Entry 3U1I (X-ray diffraction, 2.30 A resolution); this record covers chains A and B of the 3 polymer chains in the assembly.

[Chain A]
Name: Serine protease subunit NS2B
From: Dengue virus 3
Reference sequence: Q5UB51 (POLG_DEN3I); residues 50-95 here correspond to UniProt positions 1393-1438 (UniProt number = residue number + 1343)
Amino-acid sequence (51 residues; each row starts with the number of its first residue):
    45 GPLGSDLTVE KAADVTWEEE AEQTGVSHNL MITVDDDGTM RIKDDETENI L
Unresolved in the structure: 45-49, 89-95
Sequence notes: expression tag (45-49)
Reported in the primary citation:
  - binding site for peptide of (BEZ)(NLE)KR(OAR): Gly82, Met84
  - binding site for peptide of (BEZ)(NLE)KR(OAR): Asp81
  - allosteric site: Val78, Met84

[Chain B]
Name: Serine protease NS3
From: Dengue virus 3
Notes: EC 3.4.21.91, 3.6.1.15, 3.6.4.13
Reference sequence: Q5UB51 (POLG_DEN3I); residues 1-182 here correspond to UniProt positions 1474-1655 (UniProt number = residue number + 1473)
Amino-acid sequence (191 residues; row label = number of the first residue in the row; numbers below 1 keep their minus sign (Gly-8 is residue -8)):
    -8 GGGGSGGGGS GVLWDVPSPP ETQKAELEEG VYRIKQQGIF GKTQVGVGVQ KEGVFHTMWH
    52 VTRGAVLTHN GKRLEPNWAS VKKDLISYGG GWRLSAQWQK GEEVQVIAVE PGKNPKNFQT
   112 MPGTFQTTTG EIGAIALDFK PGTSGSPIIN REGKVVGLYG NGVVTKNGGY VSGIAQTNAE
   172 PDGPTPELEE E
Unresolved in the structure: -8 to -2, 11-15, 172-182
Sequence notes: expression tag (-8 to 0)
Reported in the primary citation:
  - binding site for peptide of (BEZ)(NLE)KR(OAR): His51, Asp129, Phe130, Ser135, Gly151, Asn152
  - catalytic residues: His51, Asp75, Gly133, Thr134, Ser135
  - binding site for peptide of (BEZ)(NLE)KR(OAR): Asp75, Tyr161 (proposed by the authors, not directly observed)
  - binding site for peptide of (BEZ)(NLE)KR(OAR): Asp129
  - conformationally variable residues (loop rearrangement): Thr119 to Thr120, Val155 to Gly159
  - allosteric site: Lys73 to Lys74, Glu122 to Gly124, Asn152, Gly164 to Thr168
  - mutagenesis - N152A, I165A: decreased catalytic activity (citing earlier work)
  - specificity-determining residues: Gln27, Thr34, Val36, Val155 (proposed by the authors, not directly observed)

[Interface between chain A and chain B]
Pairs across the interface (94; chain A residue first):
  Asp50(A) - Gln28(B)
  Asp50(A) - Val57(B)
  Leu51(A) - Lys26(B)
  Leu51(A) - Gln27(B)
  Leu51(A) - Thr53(B)
  Leu51(A) - Ala56(B)  hydrophobic
  Leu51(A) - Val57(B)
  Leu51(A) - Leu58(B)
  Leu51(A) - Thr59(B)  hydrogen bond (backbone-backbone)
  Thr52(A) - Arg24(B)
  Thr52(A) - Ile25(B)
  Thr52(A) - Lys26(B)  hydrogen bond (backbone-backbone)
  Thr52(A) - Thr59(B)
  Val53(A) - Leu18(B)  hydrophobic
  Val53(A) - Tyr23(B)  hydrophobic
  Val53(A) - Arg24(B)
  Val53(A) - Phe46(B)  hydrophobic
  Val53(A) - Thr59(B)
  Val53(A) - His60(B)
  Glu54(A) - Tyr23(B)
  Glu54(A) - Arg24(B)  hydrogen bond (backbone-backbone)
  Glu54(A) - Lys26(B)  salt bridge
  Lys55(A) - Glu19(B)  salt bridge
  Lys55(A) - Glu20(B)  hydrogen bond (side chain-backbone)
  Lys55(A) - Val22(B)
  Lys55(A) - Tyr23(B)
  Ala56(A) - Val22(B)  hydrogen bond (backbone-backbone)
  Ala56(A) - Val100(B)  hydrophobic
  Ala56(A) - Pro106(B)
  Ala57(A) - Gly21(B)
  Ala57(A) - Val22(B)  hydrogen bond (backbone-backbone)
  Ala57(A) - Pro106(B)  hydrophobic
  Asp58(A) - Ile98(B)
  Val59(A) - Val22(B)  hydrophobic
  Val59(A) - Ile98(B)  hydrophobic
  Val59(A) - Ile140(B)  hydrophobic
  Val59(A) - Gly144(B)
  Val59(A) - Val146(B)  hydrophobic
  Thr60(A) - Ile98(B)
  Thr60(A) - Asn108(B)  hydrogen bond (backbone-side chain)
  Thr60(A) - Ile140(B)
  Trp61(A) - Glu94(B)
  Trp61(A) - Val95(B)
  Trp61(A) - Gln96(B)
  Trp61(A) - Gln110(B)
  Trp61(A) - Ile140(B)
  Trp61(A) - Asn141(B)
  Trp61(A) - Arg142(B)
  Glu62(A) - Gln96(B)  hydrogen bond (backbone-side chain)
  Glu62(A) - Asn108(B)  hydrogen bond (side chain-backbone)
  Ala65(A) - Gln96(B)
  Glu66(A) - Lys107(B)  salt bridge
  Glu66(A) - Phe109(B)
  Glu66(A) - Gln110(B)  hydrogen bond (backbone-backbone)
  Gln67(A) - Gln110(B)
  Thr68(A) - Phe109(B)
  Thr68(A) - Gln110(B)  hydrogen bond (backbone-backbone)
  Thr68(A) - Thr111(B)  hydrogen bond (backbone-side chain)
  Thr68(A) - Leu128(B)
  Gly69(A) - Thr111(B)
  Gly69(A) - Ala127(B)
  Gly69(A) - Leu128(B)
  Val70(A) - Ala127(B)
  Ser71(A) - Met112(B)  hydrogen bond (side chain-backbone)
  Ser71(A) - Pro113(B)
  Ser71(A) - Gly114(B)
  His72(A) - Gly114(B)
  His72(A) - Thr115(B)  hydrogen bond (backbone-backbone)
  His72(A) - Ala127(B)
  His72(A) - Val162(B)
  Asn73(A) - Thr115(B)  hydrogen bond
  Leu74(A) - Thr115(B)  hydrogen bond (backbone-backbone)
  Leu74(A) - Phe116(B)
  Leu74(A) - Gln117(B)  hydrogen bond (backbone-backbone)
  Met75(A) - Gln117(B)
  Ile76(A) - Phe116(B)  hydrophobic
  Ile76(A) - Gln117(B)  hydrogen bond (backbone-backbone)
  Ile76(A) - Thr118(B)
  Val78(A) - Lys73(B)  hydrogen bond (backbone-side chain)
  Asp79(A) - Lys73(B)
  Asp80(A) - Ser1(B)  hydrogen bond (backbone-side chain)
  Asp80(A) - Lys73(B)  salt bridge
  Asp81(A) - Gly-1(B)  hydrogen bond (side chain-backbone)
  Asp81(A) - Gly0(B)
  Asp81(A) - Val72(B)
  Gly82(A) - Val72(B)
  Gly82(A) - Lys73(B)
  Gly82(A) - Asn152(B)  hydrogen bond (backbone-side chain)
  Met84(A) - Phe116(B)  hydrophobic
  Met84(A) - Asn152(B)
  Met84(A) - Gly153(B)
  Met84(A) - Val154(B)
  Ile86(A) - Val154(B)  hydrophobic
  Ile86(A) - Val155(B)
Other interface residues (no listed pair), chain A (34 interface residues in all): Arg85, Lys87
Other interface residues (no listed pair), chain B (58 interface residues in all): Val36, Val40, Thr119, Thr156, Gly164
From the paper, about this interface:
  - interface residues, chain A: Asp50(A)

[In short]
34 residues of chain A face 58 of chain B across their interface, with 22 hydrogen bonds and 4 salt bridges.
Polar pairs include Glu54(A)-Lys26(B), Lys55(A)-Glu19(B) and Glu66(A)-Lys107(B). The paper reports catalytic
residues His51(B), Asp75(B) and Gly133(B) among others; N152A and I165A of chain B reduce catalytic activity.
Here chain A is Serine protease subunit NS2B and chain B is Serine protease NS3, both from Dengue virus 3.
Entry 3U1I (Dengue virus protease covalently bound to a peptide) was determined by X-ray diffraction (same
publication as 3U1J).
